Entry 4YUA (X-ray diffraction, 2.00 A resolution); this record covers chain A.

# Chain A
Name: Glycogen phosphorylase, muscle form
Organism: Oryctolagus cuniculus
Notes: EC 2.4.1.1
UniProtKB: P00489 (PYGM_RABIT); residues 12-836 here correspond to UniProt positions 13-837 (UniProt number = residue number + 1)
Amino-acid sequence (843 residues; row label = number of the first residue in the row; numbering starts at 0):
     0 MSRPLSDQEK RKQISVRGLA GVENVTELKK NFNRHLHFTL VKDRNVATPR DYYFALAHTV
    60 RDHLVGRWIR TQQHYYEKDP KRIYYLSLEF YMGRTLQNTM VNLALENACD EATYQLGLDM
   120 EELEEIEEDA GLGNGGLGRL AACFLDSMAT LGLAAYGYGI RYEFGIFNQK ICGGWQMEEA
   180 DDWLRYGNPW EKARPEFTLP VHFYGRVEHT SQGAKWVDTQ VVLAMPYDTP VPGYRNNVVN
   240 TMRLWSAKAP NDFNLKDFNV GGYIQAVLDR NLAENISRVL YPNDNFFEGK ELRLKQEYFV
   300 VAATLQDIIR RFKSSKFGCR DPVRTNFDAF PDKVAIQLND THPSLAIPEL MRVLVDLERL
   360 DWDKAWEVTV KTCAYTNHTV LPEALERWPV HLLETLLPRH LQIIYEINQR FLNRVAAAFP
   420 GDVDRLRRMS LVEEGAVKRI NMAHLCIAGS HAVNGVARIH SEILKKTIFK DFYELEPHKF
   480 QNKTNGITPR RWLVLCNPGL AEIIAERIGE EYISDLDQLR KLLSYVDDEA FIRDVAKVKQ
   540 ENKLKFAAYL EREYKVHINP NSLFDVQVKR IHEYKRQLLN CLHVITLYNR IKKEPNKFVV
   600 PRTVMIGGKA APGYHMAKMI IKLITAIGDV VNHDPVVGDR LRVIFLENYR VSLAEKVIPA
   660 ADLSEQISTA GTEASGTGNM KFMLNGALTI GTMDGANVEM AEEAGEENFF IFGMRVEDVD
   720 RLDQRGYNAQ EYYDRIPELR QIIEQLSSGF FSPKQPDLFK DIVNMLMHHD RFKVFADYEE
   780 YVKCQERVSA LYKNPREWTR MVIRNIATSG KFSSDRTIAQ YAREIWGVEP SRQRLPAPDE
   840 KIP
Disordered / not traced: 0-11, 255-260, 315-323, 837-842
Sequence notes: initiating methionine (0); expression tag (1-11, 837-842)
Covalent attachments: pyridoxal phosphate (PLP) linked to Lys680
Residues lining bound ligands:
  - pyridoxal phosphate (PLP): Tyr90, Gly134, Gly135, Arg138, Trp491, Val567, Lys568, Lys574, Tyr648, Arg649, Val650, Ala653, Gln665, Glu672, Gly675, Thr676, Gly677
  - REF (2,3,7,8-tetrahydroxychromeno[5,4,3-cde]chromene-5,10-dione): Asn282, Asp283, Phe285, Glu287, Glu382, His571, Glu572, Ala610, Gly612, Tyr613, Arg770
UniProt features mapped onto this chain:
  - binding site (AMP): Asp42, Tyr75, Arg309 to Cys318
  - site: Cys108 (Involved in the association of subunits), Cys142 (Involved in the association of subunits), Tyr155 (Can be labeled by an AMP analog)
  - modified residue: Ser14 (Phosphoserine), Tyr203 (Phosphotyrosine), Tyr226 (Phosphotyrosine), Ser429 (Phosphoserine), Tyr472 (Phosphotyrosine), Ser513 (Phosphoserine), Lys680 (N6-(pyridoxal phosphate)lysine), Ser746 (Phosphoserine), Ser747 (Phosphoserine)
Reported in the primary citation:
  - binding site for REF: Asn282, Asp283, Phe285, Glu287, Glu382, Ile570, His571, Glu572, Ala610, Gly612, His614

# In short
Bound to chain A: compound REF. Covalently linked pyridoxal phosphate: at Lys680. Curated annotation (UniProt)
lists 12 AMP-binding residues. The paper reports a binding site for REF at Asn282, Asp283 and Phe285 among
others.
Chain A is Glycogen phosphorylase, muscle form (Oryctolagus cuniculus); the structure, Glycogen phosphorylase
in complex with ellagic acid, was determined by X-ray diffraction (same publication as 4Z5X).
